PDB entry 5I2D | X-ray diffraction, 4.41 A resolution (low resolution: residue-level contacts below are approximate; hydrogen-bond / salt-bridge calls are withheld) | chains G and J of the 11 polymer chains in the assembly

Chain G:
Name: Transcriptional regulator, Crp family
From: Thermus thermophilus (strain HB8 / ATCC 27634 / DSM 579)
UniProtKB: Q53W63 (Q53W63_THET8); residues 1-195 here = UniProt positions 1-195
Amino-acid sequence (215 residues; row label = number of the first residue in the row; numbers below 1 keep their minus sign (Met-19 is residue -19)):
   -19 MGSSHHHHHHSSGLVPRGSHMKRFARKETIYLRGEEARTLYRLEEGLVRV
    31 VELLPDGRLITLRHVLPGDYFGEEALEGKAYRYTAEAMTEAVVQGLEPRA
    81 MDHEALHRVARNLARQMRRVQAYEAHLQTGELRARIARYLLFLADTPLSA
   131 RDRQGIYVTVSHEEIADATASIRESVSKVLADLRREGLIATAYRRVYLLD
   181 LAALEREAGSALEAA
Not modelled in the structure: -19 to 0
Sequence notes: initiating methionine (-19); expression tag (-18 to 0)
Swiss-Prot annotation at these positions:
  - DNA-binding region: His142 to Ala161 (H-T-H motif)

Chain J:
Molecule: 72-nt DNA strand
Sequence (72 nucleotides; numbered -14 to 57; the number before each row is that of its first residue; numbers below 1 keep their minus sign (DC-14 is residue -14)):
   -14 CCTGCATCCGTGAGTCGAGGGTAATAACGGCAACGGACGGGCCTTGACTG
    36 TGAGGTGGCTCACAAGGGCCCA
Not modelled in the structure: -14 to -12, 55-57

How chain G and chain J interact:
Residue-residue contacts (12):
  His142(G) - DT34(J)
  Arg153(G) - DT34(J)
  Arg153(G) - DG35(J)
  Glu154(G) - DG37(J)
  Lys158(G) - DT36(J)
  Lys158(G) - DG37(J)
  Arg164(G) - DG35(J)
  Arg165(G) - DG35(J)
  Arg165(G) - DT36(J)
  Thr171(G) - DG35(J)
  Arg174(G) - DC33(J)
  Arg174(G) - DT34(J)
Interface residues without a listed pair, chain G (11 interface residues in all): Ser157, Ala161, Tyr173
Interface residues without a listed pair, chain J (7 interface residues in all): DA32, DA38

Summary:
11 residues of chain G and 7 residues of chain J are in contact.
Chain G is Transcriptional regulator, Crp family (Thermus thermophilus (strain HB8 / ATCC 27634 / DSM 579))
and chain J is a 72-nt DNA strand; the structure, Crystal structure of T. thermophilus TTHB099 class II
transcription activation complex: TAP-RPo, was determined by X-ray diffraction.
